Entry 5JW4 (X-ray diffraction, 3.70 A resolution); this record covers chains F and Q of the 12 polymer chains in the assembly.

# Chain F
Protein: Hemagglutinin
Source organism: Influenza A virus
Reference sequence: Q6DQ34 (Q6DQ34_9INFA); residues 1-162 here correspond to UniProt positions 347-508 (UniProt number = residue number + 346)
Amino-acid sequence (162 residues; row label = number of the first residue in the row):
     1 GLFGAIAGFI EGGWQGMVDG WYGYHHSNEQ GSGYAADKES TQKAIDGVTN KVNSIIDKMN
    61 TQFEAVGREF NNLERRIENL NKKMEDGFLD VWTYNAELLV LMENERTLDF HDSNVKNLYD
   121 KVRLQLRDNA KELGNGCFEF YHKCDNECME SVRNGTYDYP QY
Disulfides: Cys144-Cys148
Covalent attachments: N-acetylglucosamine (NAG) linked to Asn154

# Chain Q
Protein: MEDI8852 heavy chain
Source organism: Homo sapiens
Amino-acid sequence (231 residues; each row starts with the number of its first residue):
     1 QVQLQQSGPG LVKPSQTLSL TCAISGDSVS SYNAVWNWIR QSPSRGLEWL GRTYYRSGWY
    61 NDYAESVKSR ITINPDTSKN QFSLQLNSVT PEDTAVYYCA RSGHITVFGV NVDAFDMWGQ
   121 GTMVTVSSAS TKGPSVFPLA PSSKSTSGGT AALGCLVKDY FPEPVTVSWN SGALTSGVHT
   181 FPAVLQSSGL YSLSSVVTVP SSSLGTQTYI CNVNHKPSNT KVDKKVEPKS C
Not modelled in the structure: 138-154, 168-179, 197-212, 223-231
Disulfides: Cys22-Cys99

# How chain F and chain Q interact
Residue-residue contacts - 17 pairs, chain F then chain Q:
  Gln15(F) with Arg56(Q); Ser57(Q), hydrogen bond
  Gly16(F) with Tyr54(Q), hydrogen bond (backbone-side chain); Tyr60(Q)
  Val18(F) with Tyr54(Q), hydrophobic; Arg56(Q); Asn111(Q), hydrogen bond (backbone-backbone)
  Asp19(F) with Arg52(Q), salt bridge; Val110(Q); Asn111(Q), hydrogen bond
  Gly20(F) with Val110(Q)
  Trp21(F) with Phe108(Q), hydrophobic; Val110(Q)
  Tyr34(F) with Tyr60(Q), hydrophobic
  Ile45(F) with Val107(Q), hydrophobic; Phe108(Q), hydrophobic
  Thr49(F) with Phe108(Q)
Other interface residues (no listed pair), chain F (10 interface residues in all): Asn146
Other interface residues (no listed pair), chain Q (12 interface residues in all): Val35, Glu65, Asp113

# Overview
10 residues of chain F face 12 of chain Q across their interface, with 4 hydrogen bonds and 1 salt bridge.
Among the polar pairs are Asp19(F)-Arg52(Q), Gln15(F)-Ser57(Q) and Gly16(F)-Tyr54(Q). Covalently linked
N-acetylglucosamine: at Asn154(F).
Here chain F is Hemagglutinin (Influenza A virus) and chain Q is MEDI8852 heavy chain (Homo sapiens). Entry
5JW4 (Structure of MEDI8852 Fab Fragment in Complex with H5 HA) was determined by X-ray diffraction (same
publication as 5JW3 and 5JW5).
